PDB entry 7XD1 | electron microscopy, 3.20 A resolution | chains A and J of the 10 polymer chains in the assembly

== Chain A ==
Name: Histone H3
Organism: Homo sapiens
UniProt: A0A6I9KHI6 (A0A6I9KHI6_CHRAS); residues 37-134 here correspond to UniProt positions 38-135 (UniProt number = residue number + 1)
Sequence (98 residues; each row starts with the number of its first residue):
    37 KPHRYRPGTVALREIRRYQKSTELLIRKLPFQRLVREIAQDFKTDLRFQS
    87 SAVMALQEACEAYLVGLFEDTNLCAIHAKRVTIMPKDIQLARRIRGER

== Chain J ==
Molecule: 147-nt DNA strand
Sequence (147 nucleotides; row label = number of the first residue in the row; numbers below 1 keep their minus sign (DC-73 is residue -73)):
   -73 CTGGAGAATCCCGGTGCCGAGGCCGCTCAATTGGTCGTAGACAGCTCTAG
   -23 CACCGCTTAAACGCACGTACGCGCTGTCCCCCGCGTTTTAACCGCCAAGG
    27 GGATTACTCCCTAGTCTCCAGGCACGTGTCAGATATATACATCCTGT

== How chain A and chain J interact ==
Residue-residue contacts (25):
  His39(A) - DA-67(J)  sugar contact
  Arg40(A) - DG9(J)  hydrogen bond to the base
  Arg40(A) - DC10(J)  hydrogen bond to the sugar
  Tyr41(A) - DA-67(J)  sugar contact
  Tyr41(A) - DA-66(J)  sugar contact
  Tyr41(A) - DG9(J)  sugar contact
  Tyr41(A) - DC10(J)  hydrogen bond to the phosphate
  Arg42(A) - DG9(J)  sugar contact
  Pro43(A) - DC8(J)  phosphate contact
  Pro43(A) - DG9(J)  phosphate contact
  Gly44(A) - DC8(J)  phosphate contact
  Gly44(A) - DG9(J)  hydrogen bond to the phosphate
  Thr45(A) - DG9(J)  phosphate contact
  Val46(A) - DG9(J)  phosphate contact
  Ala47(A) - DG9(J)  hydrogen bond to the phosphate
  Arg49(A) - DA-66(J)  sugar contact
  Lys56(A) - DC-64(J)  salt bridge to the phosphate
  Arg63(A) - DA17(J)  phosphate contact
  Arg63(A) - DC18(J)  salt bridge to the phosphate
  Lys64(A) - DC18(J)  hydrogen bond to the phosphate
  Leu65(A) - DA17(J)  phosphate contact
  Leu65(A) - DC18(J)  hydrogen bond to the phosphate
  Pro66(A) - DA17(J)  phosphate contact
  Arg69(A) - DA17(J)  salt bridge to the phosphate
  Arg83(A) - DG27(J)  sugar contact
Also at the interface, not in a pair above, chain A (18 interface residues in all): Lys115
Also at the interface, not in a pair above, chain J (12 interface residues in all): DT-65, DC-2, DG26

== In short ==
Chain A and chain J form an interface of 18 and 12 residues respectively, with 7 hydrogen bonds and 3 salt
bridges. Polar pairs include Arg40(A)-DG9(J), Arg40(A)-DC10(J) and Tyr41(A)-DC10(J).
Chain A is Histone H3 (Homo sapiens) and chain J is a 147-nt DNA strand; the structure, cryo-EM structure of
unmodified nucleosome, was determined by electron microscopy.
